Entry 6VRW (electron microscopy, 3.71 A resolution); this record covers chains B and C of the 6 polymer chains in the assembly.

Chain B (and C):
Protein: Envelope glycoprotein gp41
Source organism: Human immunodeficiency virus 1
Notes: chain C of this document is another copy of the same molecule, construct and numbering; everything in this record applies to it too
Sequence (154 residues; numbered 511 to 664; the number before each row is that of its first residue):
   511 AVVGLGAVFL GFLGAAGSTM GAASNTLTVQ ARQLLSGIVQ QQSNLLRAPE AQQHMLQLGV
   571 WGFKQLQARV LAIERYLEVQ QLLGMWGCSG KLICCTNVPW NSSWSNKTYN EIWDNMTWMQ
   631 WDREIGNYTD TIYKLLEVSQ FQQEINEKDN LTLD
Unresolved in the structure: 511-512, 544-567, 661-664
Disulfides: C598-C604
Covalent attachments: N-acetylglucosamine (NAG) linked to N611, N637

Interface between chain B and chain C:
Residue-residue contacts (27):
  F573(B) - L568(C)  hydrophobic
  L576(B) - L576(C)  hydrophobic
  Q577(B) - L576(C)
  Q577(B) - R579(C)
  V580(B) - L576(C)  hydrophobic
  V580(B) - R579(C)
  L581(B) - R579(C)
  I583(B) - I583(C)  hydrophobic
  E584(B) - R579(C)  salt bridge
  L587(B) - I583(C)  hydrophobic
  L587(B) - Y586(C)  hydrophobic
  E588(B) - V513(C)  hydrogen bond (side chain-backbone)
  Q591(B) - G514(C)
  Q591(B) - L515(C)
  Q591(B) - V518(C)
  Q591(B) - Y586(C)
  M595(B) - V518(C)  hydrophobic
  V648(B) - A541(C)
  F651(B) - L537(C)  hydrophobic
  F651(B) - T538(C)
  F651(B) - L602(C)  hydrophobic
  Q652(B) - T538(C)
  E654(B) - K601(C)
  E654(B) - L602(C)
  E654(B) - I603(C)
  I655(B) - S534(C)
  D659(B) - I603(C)
Other interface residues (no listed pair), chain B (21 interface residues in all): S599, Q650, K658, N660
Other interface residues (no listed pair), chain C (21 interface residues in all): V580, L587, S599, G600, C605

Summary:
Chain B and chain C each contribute 21 residues to their interface, with 1 hydrogen bond and 1 salt bridge.
Among the polar pairs are E584(B)-R579(C) and E588(B)-V513(C). Covalently linked N-acetylglucosamine: at
N611(B) and N637(B).
Both chains are Envelope glycoprotein gp41 (Human immunodeficiency virus 1). Entry 6VRW (Cryo-EM structure of
stabilized HIV-1 Env trimer CAP256.wk34.c80 SOSIP.RnS2) was determined by electron microscopy, deposited
together with 6VTT.
